Entry 9KCH (electron microscopy, 4.19 A resolution (low resolution: residue-level contacts below are approximate; hydrogen-bond / salt-bridge calls are withheld)); this record covers chains A and E of the 8 polymer chains in the assembly.

# Chain A (and E)
Name: Tol-Pal system protein TolQ
Organism: Escherichia coli K-12
Notes: chain E of this document is another copy of the same molecule, construct and numbering; everything in this record applies to it too
UniProtKB: P0ABU9 (TOLQ_ECOLI); residues 1-230 here = UniProt positions 1-230
Sequence (230 residues; row label = number of the first residue in the row):
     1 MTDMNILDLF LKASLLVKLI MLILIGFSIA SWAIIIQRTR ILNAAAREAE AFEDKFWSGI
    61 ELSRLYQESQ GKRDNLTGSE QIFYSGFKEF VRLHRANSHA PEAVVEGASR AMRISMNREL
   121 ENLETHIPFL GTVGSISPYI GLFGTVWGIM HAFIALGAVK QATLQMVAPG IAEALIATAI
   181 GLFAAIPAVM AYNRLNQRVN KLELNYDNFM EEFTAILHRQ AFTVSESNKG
Disordered / not traced: 1-6, 225-230

# Interface between chain A and chain E
Contacting residue pairs (24; chain A residue first):
  P101(A) - R219(E)
  E102(A) - R219(E)
  R110(A) - W57(E)
  R110(A) - E212(E)
  R113(A) - N208(E)
  T132(A) - N193(E)
  S135(A) - V189(E)
  I136(A) - I186(E)
  Y139(A) - L182(E)
  Y139(A) - V189(E)
  L142(A) - L182(E)
  F143(A) - L182(E)
  F143(A) - F183(E)
  V146(A) - A179(E)
  M150(A) - A172(E)
  M150(A) - L175(E)
  M150(A) - I176(E)
  I154(A) - L9(E)
  L156(A) - Q165(E)
  G157(A) - Q165(E)
  A158(A) - Q165(E)
  V159(A) - Q165(E)
  A162(A) - L164(E)
  A162(A) - Q165(E)
Also at the interface, not in a pair above, chain A (27 interface residues in all): H99, A103, N117, E121, G131, I140, I149, F153, Q161
Also at the interface, not in a pair above, chain E (21 interface residues in all): A168, I171, T178, K201, E211

# Overview
27 residues of chain A face 21 of chain E across their interface.
Chain A and chain E are both Tol-Pal system protein TolQ (Escherichia coli K-12); the structure, Cryo-EM
structure of inner membrane TolQRA complex in CYMAL-6-Neopentyl Glycol detergent micelles, was determined by
electron microscopy together with 9K49 from the same study.
